PDB entry 4LBF | X-ray diffraction, 1.70 A resolution | chains A and B of the 4 polymer chains in the assembly

# Chain A (and B)
Molecule: Neutrophil defensin 1
Notes: chain B of this document is another copy of the same molecule, construct and numbering; everything in this record applies to it too
UniProt: P59665 (DEF1_HUMAN); residues 1-30 here correspond to UniProt positions 65-94 (UniProt number = residue number + 64)
Amino-acid sequence (30 residues; row label = number of the first residue in the row):
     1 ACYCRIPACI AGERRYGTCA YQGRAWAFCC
Cystine bridges: C2-C30, C4-C19, C9-C29
Differences from the reference sequence: engineered mutation A20 (Ile84 in P59665), A25 (Leu89 in P59665)
Swiss-Prot annotation at these positions:
  - modified residue: R14 (ADP-ribosylarginine), Y21 (Phosphotyrosine), R24 (ADP-ribosylarginine)
What the authors report for this chain:
  - self-association interface (contacts with another copy of this molecule): A1, C2, Y16, C19, F28, C30
  - mutagenesis - Y16A/F28A, Y16A/I20A/L25A/F28A (8-fold): decreased binding to gp120
  - mutagenesis - Y16A/I20A/L25A/F28A (20-fold): decreased binding to immobilized HNP1
  - mutagenesis - Y16A/I20A/L25A/F28A: abolished binding to N36

# How chain A and chain B interact
Contacting residue pairs (9; chain A residue first):
  A1(A) with Y16(B); C30(B), hydrogen bond (backbone-backbone)
  C2(A) with Y16(B), hydrogen bond (backbone-side chain); C30(B), hydrogen bond
  Y16(A) with A1(B); C2(B), hydrogen bond (side chain-backbone)
  C30(A) with A1(B), hydrogen bond (backbone-backbone); C2(B), hydrophobic; C30(B), hydrophobic
Interface residues without a listed pair, chain A (5 interface residues in all): F28
Interface residues without a listed pair, chain B (6 interface residues in all): R14, F28

# Summary
5 residues of chain A and 6 residues of chain B are in contact, with 5 hydrogen bonds. Polar pairs include
A1(A)-C30(B), C2(A)-Y16(B) and C2(A)-C30(B). The paper reports that Y16A/F28A and Y16A/I20A/L25A/F28A of chain
A reduce binding to gp120; a self-association interface involving A1(A), C2(A) and Y16(A) among others.
Both chains are Neutrophil defensin 1. Entry 4LBF (Crystal structure of HUMAN ALPHA-DEFENSIN 1 (HNP1)
I20A/L25A mutant) was determined by X-ray diffraction (same publication as 4LB1, 4LB7 and 4LBB).
